8THH - chains A and B of the 3 polymer chains in the assembly; structure by electron microscopy, 2.70 A resolution.

== Chain A ==
Name: Sodium channel protein type 9 subunit alpha
From: Homo sapiens
Reference sequence: Q15858 (SCN9A_HUMAN); residue numbers follow UniProt; this construct covers 1-1988
Amino-acid sequence (1988 residues; numbered 1 to 1988; the number before each row is that of its first residue):
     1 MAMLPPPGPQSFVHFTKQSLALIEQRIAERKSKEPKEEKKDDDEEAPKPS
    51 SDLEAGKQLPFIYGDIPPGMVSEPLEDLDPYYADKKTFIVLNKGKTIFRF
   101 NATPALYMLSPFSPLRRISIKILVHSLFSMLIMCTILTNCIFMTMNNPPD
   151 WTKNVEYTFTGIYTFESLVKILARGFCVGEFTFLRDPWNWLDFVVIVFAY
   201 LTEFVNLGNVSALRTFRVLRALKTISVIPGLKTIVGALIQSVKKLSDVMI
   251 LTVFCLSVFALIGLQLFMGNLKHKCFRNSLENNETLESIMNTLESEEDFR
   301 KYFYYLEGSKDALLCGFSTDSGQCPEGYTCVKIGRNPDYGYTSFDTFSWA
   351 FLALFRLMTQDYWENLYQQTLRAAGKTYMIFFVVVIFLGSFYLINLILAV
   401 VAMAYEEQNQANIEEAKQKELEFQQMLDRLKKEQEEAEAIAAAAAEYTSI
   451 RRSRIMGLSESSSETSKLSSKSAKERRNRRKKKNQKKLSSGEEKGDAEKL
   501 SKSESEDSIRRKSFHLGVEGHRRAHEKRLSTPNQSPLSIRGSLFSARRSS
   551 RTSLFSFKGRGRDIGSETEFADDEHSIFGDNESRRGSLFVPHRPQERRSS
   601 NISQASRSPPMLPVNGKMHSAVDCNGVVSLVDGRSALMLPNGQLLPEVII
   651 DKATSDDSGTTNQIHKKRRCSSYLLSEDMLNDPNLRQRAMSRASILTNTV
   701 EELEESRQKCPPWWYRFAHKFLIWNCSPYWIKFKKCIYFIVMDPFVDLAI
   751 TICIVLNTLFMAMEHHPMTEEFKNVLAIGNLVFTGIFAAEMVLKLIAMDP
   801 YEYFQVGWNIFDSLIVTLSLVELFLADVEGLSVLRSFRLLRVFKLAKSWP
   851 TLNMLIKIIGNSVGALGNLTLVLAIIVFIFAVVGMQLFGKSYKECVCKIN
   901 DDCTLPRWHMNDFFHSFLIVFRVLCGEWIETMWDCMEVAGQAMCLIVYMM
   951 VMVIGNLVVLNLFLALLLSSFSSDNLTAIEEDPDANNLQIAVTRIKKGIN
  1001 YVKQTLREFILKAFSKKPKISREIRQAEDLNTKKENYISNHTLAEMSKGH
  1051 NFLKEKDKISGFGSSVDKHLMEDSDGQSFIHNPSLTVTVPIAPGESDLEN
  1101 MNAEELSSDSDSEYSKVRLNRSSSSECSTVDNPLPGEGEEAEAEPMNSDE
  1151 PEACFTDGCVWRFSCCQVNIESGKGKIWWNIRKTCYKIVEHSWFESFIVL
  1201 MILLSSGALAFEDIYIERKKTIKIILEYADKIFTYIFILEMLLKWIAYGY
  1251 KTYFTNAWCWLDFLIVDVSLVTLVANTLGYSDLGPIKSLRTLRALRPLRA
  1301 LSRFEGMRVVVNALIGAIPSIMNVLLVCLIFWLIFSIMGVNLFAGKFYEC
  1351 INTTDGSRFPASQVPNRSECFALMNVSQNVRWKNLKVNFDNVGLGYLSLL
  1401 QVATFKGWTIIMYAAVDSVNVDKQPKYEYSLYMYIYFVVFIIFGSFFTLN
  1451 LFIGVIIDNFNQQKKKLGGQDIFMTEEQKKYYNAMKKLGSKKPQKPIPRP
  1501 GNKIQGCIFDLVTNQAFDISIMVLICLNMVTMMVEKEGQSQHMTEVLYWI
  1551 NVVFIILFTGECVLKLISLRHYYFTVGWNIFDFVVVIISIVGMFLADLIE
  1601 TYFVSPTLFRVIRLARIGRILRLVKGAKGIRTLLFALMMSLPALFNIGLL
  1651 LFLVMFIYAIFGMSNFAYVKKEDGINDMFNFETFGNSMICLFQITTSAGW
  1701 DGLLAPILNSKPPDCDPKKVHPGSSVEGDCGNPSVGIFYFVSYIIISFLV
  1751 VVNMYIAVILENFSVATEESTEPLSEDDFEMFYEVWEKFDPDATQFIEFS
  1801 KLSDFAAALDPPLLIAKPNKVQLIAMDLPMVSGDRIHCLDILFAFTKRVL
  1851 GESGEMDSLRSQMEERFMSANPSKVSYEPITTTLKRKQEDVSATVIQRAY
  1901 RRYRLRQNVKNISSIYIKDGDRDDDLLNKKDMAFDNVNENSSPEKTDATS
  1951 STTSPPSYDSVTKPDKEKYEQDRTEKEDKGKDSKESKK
Not modelled in the structure: 1-7, 35-46, 207-208, 419-727, 826-830, 1015-1174, 1769-1988
Disulfides: Cys-275/Cys-324, Cys-315/Cys-330, Cys-897/Cys-903, Cys-935/Cys-944, Cys-1350/Cys-1370, Cys-1715/Cys-1730
Glycans and other covalent adducts: N-acetylglucosamine (NAG) linked to Asn-283, Asn-1352, Asn-1366, Asn-1375
Ligand contacts:
  - IYJ ((6M)-6-(2,3-dichlorophenyl)-1,2,4-triazine-3,5-diamine), molecule 1: Phe-391, Ala-1403, Thr-1404, Phe-1405, Lys-1406, Ser-1445, Leu-1449, Thr-1695, Thr-1696, Ser-1697, Ile-1744, Phe-1748, Val-1752
  - IYJ, molecule 2: Ala-402, Met-403, Leu-964, Leu-967, Leu-968, Ile-1457, Asn-1461, Leu-1760
  - 1-O-octadecyl-sn-glycero-3-phosphocholine (LPE), molecule 1: Ile-250, Val-253, Phe-254, Ser-257, Phe-347, Ser-348, Phe-351, Met-1529, Met-1533, Leu-1623, Gly-1626, Ala-1627, Lys-1628
  - 1-O-octadecyl-sn-glycero-3-phosphocholine (LPE), molecule 2: Asp-320, Lys-376, Thr-377, Met-379, Val-383, Phe-387, Phe-1652, Met-1655, Gly-1685, Met-1688, Ile-1689, Phe-1692
  - 1-O-octadecyl-sn-glycero-3-phosphocholine (LPE), molecule 3: Phe-387, Glu-1477, Gln-1478, Tyr-1481, Leu-1641, Pro-1642, Leu-1644, Phe-1645, Asn-1646, Gly-1648, Tyr-1755
  - 1-O-octadecyl-sn-glycero-3-phosphocholine (LPE), molecule 4: Leu-1203, Ser-1206, Gly-1207, Ala-1210, Phe-1211, Met-1307, Leu-1649, Phe-1652, Leu-1653, Phe-1656, Phe-1684
  - 1-O-octadecyl-sn-glycero-3-phosphocholine (LPE), molecule 5: Ala-1257, Trp-1258, Leu-1261, Leu-1295, Leu-1298, Leu-1301, Val-1311, Asn-1312, Ile-1315
  - 1-O-octadecyl-sn-glycero-3-phosphocholine (LPE), molecule 6: Asn-1732, Pro-1733, Ser-1734, Ile-1737, Phe-1738, Val-1741, Ser-1742, Ile-1745
  - phosphatidyl serine (P5S; O-[(R)-{[(2R)-2,3-bis(octadecanoyloxy)propyl]oxy}(hydroxy)phosphoryl]-L-serine): Cys-255, Leu-388, Leu-1488, Gly-1489, Gly-1577, Trp-1578, Phe-1581, Leu-1621, Val-1624, Arg-1631, Thr-1632, Leu-1634, Phe-1635, Leu-1637, Met-1638, Leu-1641, Ala-1766
Swiss-Prot annotation at these positions:
  - site (Is directly targeted by the spider protoxin-II): Glu-822, Asp-827
  - modified residue: Ser-1490 (Phosphoserine)
  - glycosylation (N-linked (GlcNAc...) asparagine): Asn-209, Asn-283, Asn-1352, Asn-1366, Asn-1375
  - natural variant: Gln-10 (Q10R: In PERYTHM), Ile-62 (I62V: Found in a patient with febrile seizures; uncertain significance), Pro-149 (P149Q: Found in a patient with febrile seizures; uncertain significance), Phe-216 (F216S: In PERYTHM), Ser-241 (S241T: In PERYTHM), Asn-395 (N395K: In PERYTHM), Asn-641 (N641Y: Found in patients with febrile seizures plus; uncertain significance), Cys-710 (C710Y: Found in a patient with severe myoclonic epilepsy in infancy; uncertain significance), Ile-859 (I859T: In PERYTHM), Leu-869 (L869F: In PERYTHM; L869H: In PERYTHM), Arg-907 (R907Q: In CIP), Arg-1007 (R1007C: In PEXPD), 11 further natural variant entries in UniProt
  - mutagenesis: Glu-406 (E406K: Hyperpolarizes the voltage dependence of activation by 10.6 mV and prolonges fast-inactivation duration when coexpressed with SCN1B and SCN2B), Glu-764 (E764Q: 5-fold less blocked by the spider huwentoxin-IV), Ile-778 (I778A: 5-fold less inhibited by the spider protoxin-II), Glu-822 (E822A: No change in inhibition (IC(50)) by the spider protoxin-II, but has a significant impact on channel activation by shifiting the V(50) towart 0 mV when targeted by protoxin-II ...), Leu-823 (L823A: 9-fold less inhibited by the spider protoxin-II), Phe-824 (F824A: 4-fold less inhibited by the spider protoxin-II; F824C: Less inhibited by the spider protoxin-II), Leu-825 (L825A: No change in inhibition by the spider protoxin-II; L825C: 19-fold less blocked by the spider huwentoxin-IV), Ala-826 (A826L: 8-fold less inhibited by the spider protoxin-II), Asp-827 (D827A: 13-fold less blocked by the spider huwentoxin-IV, 3-fold less inhibited by the spider protoxin-II, and has a significant impact on channel activation by shifiting the V(50) towart 0 mV when ...), Glu-829 (E829C: 400-fold less blocked by the spider huwentoxin-IV), Thr-1409 to Ile-1410 (Important increase in inhibition by saxitoxin and little increase in inhibition by tetrodotoxin), Ser-1490 (S1490A: Abolishes stimulation by agents that stimulate PKC activity; S1490D/E: Increases current amplitude), 3 further mutagenesis entries in UniProt

== Chain B ==
Name: Sodium channel subunit beta-1
From: Homo sapiens
Reference sequence: Q07699 (SCN1B_HUMAN); residues 1-218 here = UniProt positions 1-218
Amino-acid sequence (218 residues; numbered 1 to 218; the number before each row is that of its first residue):
     1 MGRLLALVVGAALVSSACGGCVEVDSETEAVYGMTFKILCISCKRRSETN
    51 AETFTEWTFRQKGTEEFVKILRYENEVLQLEEDERFEGRVVWNGSRGTKD
   101 LQDLSIFITNVTYNHSGDYECHVYRLLFFENYEHNTSVVKKIHIEVVDKA
   151 NRDMASIVSEIMMYVLIVVLTIWLVAEMIYCYKKIAAATETAAQENASEY
   201 LAITSESKENCTGVQVAE
Not modelled in the structure: 1-19, 193-218
Disulfides: Cys-21/Cys-43, Cys-40/Cys-121
Glycans and other covalent adducts: N-acetylglucosamine (NAG) linked to Asn-93, Asn-110, Asn-114, Asn-135
Swiss-Prot annotation at these positions:
  - glycosylation (N-linked (GlcNAc...) asparagine): Asn-93, Asn-110, Asn-114, Asn-135
  - natural variant: Asp-25 (D25N: Found in a patient with idiopathic childhood epilepsy), Arg-85 (R85H: In ATFB13), Glu-87 (E87Q: Found in a patient with non-specific cardiac conduction defects), Ile-106 (I106T: In DEE52; uncertain significance), Cys-121 (C121W: In GEFSP1), Arg-125 (R125C: In DEE52; R125L: In GEFSP1), Asp-153 (D153N: In ATFB13)

== Chain A / chain B interface ==
Residue-residue contacts - 68 pairs, chain A then chain B:
  Arg-277(A) / Asn-131(B)  hydrogen bond (side chain-backbone)
  Arg-277(A) / Tyr-132(B)
  Asn-278(A) / Tyr-132(B)
  Ser-279(A) / Tyr-132(B)
  Arg-300(A) / Glu-130(B)  salt bridge
  Lys-301(A) / Asn-131(B)
  Tyr-304(A) / Arg-46(B)
  Tyr-304(A) / Glu-48(B)  hydrogen bond
  Tyr-304(A) / Thr-49(B)
  Leu-306(A) / Glu-48(B)
  Leu-313(A) / Arg-46(B)
  Gln-323(A) / Arg-45(B)
  Gln-323(A) / Arg-46(B)  hydrogen bond (backbone-side chain)
  Cys-324(A) / Arg-45(B)  hydrogen bond (backbone-side chain)
  Pro-325(A) / Arg-45(B)  hydrogen bond (backbone-side chain)
  Pro-325(A) / Arg-46(B)
  Pro-325(A) / Phe-129(B)  hydrophobic
  Glu-326(A) / Lys-44(B)
  Glu-326(A) / Arg-45(B)  hydrogen bond (side chain-backbone)
  Glu-326(A) / Leu-127(B)
  Glu-326(A) / Phe-129(B)
  Glu-326(A) / His-134(B)
  Gly-327(A) / Tyr-132(B)  hydrogen bond (backbone-side chain)
  Gly-327(A) / His-134(B)
  Tyr-328(A) / Arg-45(B)
  Tyr-328(A) / Phe-129(B)  hydrophobic
  Tyr-328(A) / Tyr-132(B)
  Arg-372(A) / Arg-46(B)
  Ile-1177(A) / Tyr-182(B)
  Asn-1180(A) / Tyr-182(B)
  Ile-1181(A) / Tyr-182(B)  hydrophobic
  Lys-1183(A) / Ile-185(B)
  Lys-1183(A) / Thr-189(B)  hydrogen bond
  Thr-1184(A) / Met-178(B)
  Thr-1184(A) / Cys-181(B)
  Thr-1184(A) / Tyr-182(B)
  Thr-1184(A) / Ile-185(B)
  Ile-1188(A) / Glu-177(B)
  Ile-1188(A) / Met-178(B)  hydrophobic
  Ile-1214(A) / Val-22(B)
  Tyr-1215(A) / Val-22(B)  hydrophobic
  Glu-1217(A) / Val-24(B)
  Arg-1218(A) / Val-22(B)
  Arg-1218(A) / Glu-23(B)  hydrogen bond (side chain-backbone)
  Ile-1224(A) / Ser-156(B)
  Ile-1224(A) / Ser-159(B)
  Ile-1225(A) / Ser-159(B)
  Tyr-1228(A) / Arg-152(B)
  Tyr-1228(A) / Ser-159(B)
  Tyr-1228(A) / Glu-160(B)
  Tyr-1228(A) / Met-163(B)  hydrophobic
  Lys-1231(A) / Met-163(B)
  Ile-1232(A) / Leu-166(B)  hydrophobic
  Tyr-1235(A) / Thr-171(B)  hydrogen bond
  Ile-1236(A) / Leu-170(B)  hydrophobic
  Leu-1239(A) / Leu-174(B)  hydrophobic
  Leu-1243(A) / Leu-174(B)  hydrophobic
  Tyr-1668(A) / Gly-20(B)
  Asp-1677(A) / Arg-46(B)  salt bridge
  Glu-1682(A) / Gly-20(B)
  His-1721(A) / Gly-20(B)
  Pro-1722(A) / Gly-20(B)
  Pro-1722(A) / Cys-21(B)  hydrophobic
  Pro-1722(A) / Val-22(B)  hydrogen bond (backbone-backbone)
  Pro-1722(A) / Ile-41(B)  hydrophobic
  Gly-1723(A) / Val-22(B)
  Gly-1723(A) / Val-24(B)
  Gly-1723(A) / Ile-41(B)
Also at the interface, not in a pair above, chain A (45 interface residues in all): Cys-1185, Lys-1187, Phe-1197, Lys-1220, Thr-1221
Also at the interface, not in a pair above, chain B (42 interface residues in all): Asp-25, Glu-27, Cys-43, Gln-102, Asp-103, Arg-125, Asp-153, Ala-155, Ile-167, Ala-186

== Overview ==
Chain A and chain B form an interface of 45 and 42 residues respectively, with 11 hydrogen bonds and 2 salt
bridges. Polar pairs include Arg-300(A)/Glu-130(B), Asp-1677(A)/Arg-46(B) and Arg-277(A)/Asn-131(B). Ligands
of chain A: compound IYJ, 6 copies of 1-O-octadecyl-sn-glycero-3-phosphocholine and phosphatidyl serine.
Chain A is Sodium channel protein type 9 subunit alpha and chain B is Sodium channel subunit beta-1, both from
Homo sapiens; the structure, Cryo-EM structure of Nav1.7 with LTG, was determined by electron microscopy (same
publication as 8THG).
